Entry 6N4R (electron microscopy, 4.20 A resolution (low resolution: residue-level contacts below are approximate; hydrogen-bond / salt-bridge calls are withheld)); this record covers chains C and A of the 12 polymer chains in the assembly.

# Chain C (and A)
Molecule: Nav1.7 VSD2-NavAb chimera
Organism: Arcobacter butzleri (strain RM4018)
Notes: chain A of this document is another copy of the same molecule, construct and numbering; everything in this record applies to it too
UniProtKB: chimeric construct of A8EVM5, Q15858: residues 722-746 from A8EVM5 (A8EVM5_ARCB4) positions 1-25 (UniProt number = residue number - 721); residues 747-777 from Q15858 positions 747-777 (same numbers); residues 778-798 from A8EVM5 (A8EVM5_ARCB4) positions 58-78 (UniProt number = residue number - 720); residues 799-830 from Q15858 positions 811-842 (UniProt number = residue number + 12); residues 831-991 from A8EVM5 (A8EVM5_ARCB4) positions 107-267 (UniProt number = residue number - 724)
Chain sequence (288 residues; row label = number of the first residue in the row):
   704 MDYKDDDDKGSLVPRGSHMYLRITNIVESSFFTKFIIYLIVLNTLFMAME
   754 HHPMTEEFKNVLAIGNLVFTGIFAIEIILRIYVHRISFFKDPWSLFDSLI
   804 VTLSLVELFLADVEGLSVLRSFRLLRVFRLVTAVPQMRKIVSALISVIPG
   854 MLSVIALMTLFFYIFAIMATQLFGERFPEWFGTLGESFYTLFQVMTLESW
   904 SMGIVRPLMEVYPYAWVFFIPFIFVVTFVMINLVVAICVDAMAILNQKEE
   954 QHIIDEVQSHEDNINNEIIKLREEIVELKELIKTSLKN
Unresolved in the structure: 704-719, 963-991
Differences from the reference sequence: initiating methionine (704); expression tag (705-721); conflict C941 (Ile217 in A8EVM5)
UniProt features mapped onto this chain:
  - site (Is directly targeted by the spider protoxin-II): E810, D815
What the authors report for this chain:
  - mutagenesis - A766L: unchanged binding to Beta/omega-theraphotoxin-Tp2a
  - mutagenesis - I767A: decreased binding to Beta/omega-theraphotoxin-Tp2a

# Interface between chain C and chain A
Contacting residue pairs - 4 pairs, chain C then chain A:
  C941(C) - C941(A)  disulfide
  M945(C) - M945(A)
  I956(C) - E959(A)
  E959(C) - I956(A)
Other interface residues (no listed pair), chain C (7 interface residues in all): V938, V960, S962
Other interface residues (no listed pair), chain A (7 interface residues in all): V938, V960, S962
Disulfides between the chains: C941(C)-C941(A)

# In short
The chain C/chain A interface involves 7 residues from each chain, with 1 disulfide bond. From the paper:
I767A of chain C reduces binding to Beta/omega-theraphotoxin-Tp2a; A766L of chain C leaves binding to
Beta/omega-theraphotoxin-Tp2a unchanged.
Chain C and chain A are both Nav1.7 VSD2-NavAb chimera (Arcobacter butzleri (strain RM4018)); the structure,
CryoEM structure of Nav1.7 VSD2 (deactived state) in complex with the gating modifier toxin ProTx2, was
determined by electron microscopy, deposited together with 6N4I and 6N4Q.
